PDB entry 6J4Z | electron microscopy, 4.10 A resolution (low resolution: residue-level contacts below are approximate; hydrogen-bond / salt-bridge calls are withheld) | chains g and 0 of the 27 polymer chains in the assembly

== Chain g ==
Name: Histone H2A type 1-B/E
Source organism: Homo sapiens
UniProt: P04908 (H2A1B_HUMAN); residues 0-129 here correspond to UniProt positions 1-130 (UniProt number = residue number + 1)
Amino-acid sequence (133 residues; each row starts with the number of its first residue; numbers below 1 keep their minus sign (Gly-3 is residue -3)):
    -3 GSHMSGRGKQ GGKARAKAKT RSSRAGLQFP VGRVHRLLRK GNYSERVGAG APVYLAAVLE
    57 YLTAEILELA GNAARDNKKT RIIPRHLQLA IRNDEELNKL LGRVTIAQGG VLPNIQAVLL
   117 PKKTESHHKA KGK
Disordered / not traced: -3 to 13, 119-129
Differences from the reference sequence: expression tag (-3 to -1)
Curated features (UniProtKB/Swiss-Prot):
  - modified residue: Ser1 (N-acetylserine), Arg3 (Citrulline), Lys5 (N6-(2-hydroxyisobutyryl)lysine), Lys9 (N6-(2-hydroxyisobutyryl)lysine), Lys13 (N6-(beta-hydroxybutyryl)lysine), Lys36 (N6-(2-hydroxyisobutyryl)lysine), Lys74 (N6-(2-hydroxyisobutyryl)lysine), Lys75 (N6-(2-hydroxyisobutyryl)lysine), Lys95 (N6-(2-hydroxyisobutyryl)lysine), Gln104 (N5-methylglutamine), Lys118 (N6-(2-hydroxyisobutyryl)lysine), Lys119 (N6-crotonyllysine), Thr120 (Phosphothreonine), Lys125 (N6-crotonyllysine)
  - cross-link (Glycyl lysine isopeptide (Lys-Gly)): Lys13 (interchain with G-Cter in ubiquitin), Lys15 (interchain with G-Cter in ubiquitin), Lys119 (interchain with G-Cter in ubiquitin)

== Chain 0 ==
Molecule: 42-nt DNA strand
Sequence (42 nucleotides; numbered 25 to 66; the number before each row is that of its first residue):
    25 GGGGATTACA CCCAAGACAC CAGGCACGAG ACAGAAAAAA AC

== Chain g / chain 0 interface ==
Residue-residue contacts - 12 pairs, chain g then chain 0:
  His31(g) with DA39(0)
  Arg42(g) with DA38(0); DA39(0)
  Val43(g) with DA38(0); DA39(0)
  Ala45(g) with DA38(0)
  Lys75(g) with DG58(0); DA59(0)
  Thr76(g) with DA57(0); DG58(0)
  Arg77(g) with DA57(0); DG58(0)
Other interface residues (no listed pair), chain g (9 interface residues in all): Gly44, Lys74

== Overview ==
The interface between chain g and chain 0 involves 9 residues on one side and 5 on the other.
Chain g is Histone H2A type 1-B/E (Homo sapiens) and chain 0 is a 42-nt DNA strand; the structure, RNA
polymerase II elongation complex bound with Spt4/5 and foreign DNA, stalled at SHL(-1) of the ..., was
determined by electron microscopy together with 6IR9, 6J4W, 6J4X, 6J4Y, 6J50 and 6J51 from the same study.
